7E80 - chains D and DC of the 77 polymer chains in the assembly; structure by electron microscopy, 3.67 A resolution.

# Chain D
Molecule: Flagellar basal-body rod protein FlgG
From: Salmonella typhimurium (strain LT2 / SGSC1412 / ATCC 700720)
Reference sequence: P0A1J3 (FLGG_SALTY); residues 1-260 here = UniProt positions 1-260
Sequence (260 residues; row label = number of the first residue in the row):
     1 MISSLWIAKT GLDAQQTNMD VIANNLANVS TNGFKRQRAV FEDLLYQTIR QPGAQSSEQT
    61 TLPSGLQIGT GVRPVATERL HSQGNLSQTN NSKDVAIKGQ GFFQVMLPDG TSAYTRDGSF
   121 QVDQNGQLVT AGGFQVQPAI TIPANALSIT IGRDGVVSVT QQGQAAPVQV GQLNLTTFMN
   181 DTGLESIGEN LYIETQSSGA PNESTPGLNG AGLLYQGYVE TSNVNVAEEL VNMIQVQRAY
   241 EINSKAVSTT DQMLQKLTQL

# Chain DC
Molecule: Flagellar hook protein FlgE
From: Salmonella typhimurium (strain LT2 / SGSC1412 / ATCC 700720)
Reference sequence: P0A1J1 (FLGE_SALTY); residues 1-403 here = UniProt positions 1-403
Sequence (403 residues; each row starts with the number of its first residue):
     1 MSFSQAVSGL NAAATNLDVI GNNIANSATY GFKSGTASFA DMFAGSKVGL GVKVAGITQD
    61 FTDGTTTNTG RGLDVAISQN GFFRLVDSNG SVFYSRNGQF KLDENRNLVN MQGMQLTGYP
   121 ATGTPPTIQQ GANPAPITIP NTLMAAKSTT TASMQINLNS TDPVPSKTPF SVSDADSYNK
   181 KGTVTVYDSQ GNAHDMNVYF VKTKDNEWAV YTHDSSDPAA TAPTTASTTL KFNENGILES
   241 GGTVNITTGT INGATAATFS LSFLNSMQQN TGANNIVATN QNGYKPGDLV SYQINNDGTV
   301 VGNYSNEQEQ VLGQIVLANF ANNEGLASQG DNVWAATQAS GVALLGTAGS GNFGKLTNGA
   361 LEASNVDLSK ELVNMIVAQR NYQSNAQTIK TQDQILNTLV NLR
Not modelled in the structure: 1, 403

# Interface between chain D and chain DC
Contacting residue pairs (55; chain D residue first):
  Met19(D) - Thr388(DC)
  Met19(D) - Thr391(DC)
  Met19(D) - Gln392(DC)
  Asp20(D) - Ser2(DC)
  Ala23(D) - Ser2(DC)
  Ala23(D) - Thr388(DC)
  Asn24(D) - Phe43(DC)
  Asn24(D) - Gly49(DC)
  Asn24(D) - Gly51(DC)
  Leu26(D) - Asn385(DC)
  Leu26(D) - Thr388(DC)
  Ala27(D) - Gln5(DC)
  Ala27(D) - Asn385(DC)
  Asn28(D) - Asp41(DC)
  Asn28(D) - Gly51(DC)
  Asn28(D) - Val52(DC)
  Val29(D) - Asn381(DC)
  Ser30(D) - Phe39(DC)
  Thr31(D) - Phe39(DC)
  Thr31(D) - Val52(DC)
  Phe34(D) - Asp41(DC)
  Gln37(D) - Phe43(DC)
  Val75(D) - Lys47(DC)  hydrogen bond (backbone-side chain)
  Ala76(D) - Lys47(DC)
  Thr77(D) - Lys47(DC)
  Arg79(D) - Phe43(DC)
  Asn91(D) - Asp60(DC)
  Lys93(D) - Asn322(DC)  hydrogen bond
  Gln121(D) - Thr58(DC)
  Val122(D) - Asn322(DC)  hydrogen bond (backbone-side chain)
  Gln124(D) - Ala321(DC)
  Asn145(D) - Asn352(DC)
  Ala146(D) - Asn352(DC)
  Leu147(D) - Asn352(DC)
  Gln162(D) - Gly351(DC)
  Glu185(D) - Ser46(DC)
  Ser186(D) - Phe43(DC)
  Ser186(D) - Gly45(DC)
  Gly188(D) - Asp41(DC)
  Gly188(D) - Met42(DC)
  Gly188(D) - Phe43(DC)
  Glu189(D) - Asp41(DC)  hydrogen bond (backbone-backbone)
  Glu189(D) - Lys53(DC)  salt bridge
  Asn190(D) - Ala40(DC)
  Asn190(D) - Asp41(DC)  hydrogen bond (backbone-side chain)
  Val226(D) - Ser384(DC)
  Met233(D) - Thr388(DC)
  Met233(D) - Thr391(DC)  hydrogen bond
  Gln237(D) - Thr391(DC)
  Gln237(D) - Gln394(DC)  hydrogen bond
  Gln237(D) - Ile395(DC)
  Tyr240(D) - Ile395(DC)  hydrophobic
  Glu241(D) - Thr398(DC)  hydrogen bond
  Ser244(D) - Thr398(DC)
  Ser248(D) - Leu402(DC)
Other interface residues (no listed pair), chain D (42 interface residues in all): Gln16, Asn32, Asp123, Ile187, Asp251
Other interface residues (no listed pair), chain DC (38 interface residues in all): Gly9, Ser38, Leu50, Gln338, Ala339, Gly341, Gln387, Leu399

# Overview
42 residues of chain D and 38 residues of chain DC are in contact, with 8 hydrogen bonds and 1 salt bridge.
Polar pairs include Glu189(D)-Lys53(DC), Val75(D)-Lys47(DC) and Lys93(D)-Asn322(DC).
Chain D is Flagellar basal-body rod protein FlgG and chain DC is Flagellar hook protein FlgE, both from
Salmonella typhimurium (strain LT2 / SGSC1412 / ATCC 700720); the structure, Cryo-EM structure of the
flagellar rod with hook and export apparatus from Salmonella, was determined by electron microscopy, deposited
together with 7CBL, 7CBM, 7CG0, 7CG4, 7CGO, 7E81 and 7E82.
